Entry 8H40 (electron microscopy, 3.60 A resolution); this record covers chains 1 and A of the 11 polymer chains in the assembly.

[Chain 1]
Molecule: 125-nt DNA strand
Sequence (125 nucleotides; numbered 1 to 125; the number before each row is that of its first residue):
     1 GTTAAGTGTA ATGCAAAAAA CGCATATTCT CTATGCAAAA AACGCATTAA TACGAGAATT
    61 TTGTAGCTAC TTATACAAAA TTCAGGAAAA TTTTTCTGTA TAATGGGAGC TGTCACGGAT
   121 GCAGG
Disordered / not traced: 1-57, 124-125

[Chain A]
Name: DNA-directed RNA polymerase subunit beta
Notes: EC 2.7.7.6
UniProtKB: P22703 (RPOB_NOSS1); residues 2-1131 here = UniProt positions 2-1131
Chain sequence (1132 residues; each row starts with the number of its first residue; numbering starts at 0):
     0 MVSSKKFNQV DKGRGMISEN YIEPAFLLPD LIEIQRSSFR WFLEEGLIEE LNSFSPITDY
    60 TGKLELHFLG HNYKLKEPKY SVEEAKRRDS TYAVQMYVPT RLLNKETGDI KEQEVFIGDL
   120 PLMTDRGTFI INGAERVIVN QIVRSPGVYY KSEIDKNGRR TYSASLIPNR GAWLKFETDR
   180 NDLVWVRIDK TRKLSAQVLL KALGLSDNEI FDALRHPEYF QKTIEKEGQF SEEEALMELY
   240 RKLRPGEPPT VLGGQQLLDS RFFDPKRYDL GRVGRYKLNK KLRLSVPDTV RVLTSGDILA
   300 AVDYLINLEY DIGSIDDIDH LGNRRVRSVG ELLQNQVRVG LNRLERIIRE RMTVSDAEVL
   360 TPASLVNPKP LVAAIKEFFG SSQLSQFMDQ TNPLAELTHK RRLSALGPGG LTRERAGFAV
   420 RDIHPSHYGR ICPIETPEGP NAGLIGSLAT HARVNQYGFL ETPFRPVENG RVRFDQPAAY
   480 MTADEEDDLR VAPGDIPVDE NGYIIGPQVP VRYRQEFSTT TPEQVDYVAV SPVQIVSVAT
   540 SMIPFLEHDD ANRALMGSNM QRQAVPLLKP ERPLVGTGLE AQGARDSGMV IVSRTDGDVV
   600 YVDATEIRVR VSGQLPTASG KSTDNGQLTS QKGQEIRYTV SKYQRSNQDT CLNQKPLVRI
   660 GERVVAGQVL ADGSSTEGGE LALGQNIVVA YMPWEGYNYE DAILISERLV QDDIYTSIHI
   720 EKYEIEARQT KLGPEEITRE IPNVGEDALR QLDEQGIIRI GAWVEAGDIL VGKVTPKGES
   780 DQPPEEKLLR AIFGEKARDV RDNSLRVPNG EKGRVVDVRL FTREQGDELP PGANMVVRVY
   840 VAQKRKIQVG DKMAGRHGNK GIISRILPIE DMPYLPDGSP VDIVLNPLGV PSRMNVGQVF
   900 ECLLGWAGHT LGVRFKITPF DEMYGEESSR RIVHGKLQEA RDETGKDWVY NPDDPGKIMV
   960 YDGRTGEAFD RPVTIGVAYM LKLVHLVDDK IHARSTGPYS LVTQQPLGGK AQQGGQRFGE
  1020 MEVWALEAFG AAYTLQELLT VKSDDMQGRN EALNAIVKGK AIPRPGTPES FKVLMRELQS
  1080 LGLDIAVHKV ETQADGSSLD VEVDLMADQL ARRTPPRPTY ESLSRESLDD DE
Disordered / not traced: 0-23, 1101-1131
Sequence notes: initiating methionine (0); expression tag (1)

[How chain 1 and chain A interact]
Pairs across the interface - 10 pairs, chain 1 then chain A:
  DC110(1) - Asp188(A)  base contact
  DT111(1) - Trp172(A)  stacking on the base
  DT111(1) - Lys174(A)  base contact
  DT111(1) - Asp188(A)  base contact
  DT111(1) - Lys189(A)  hydrogen bond to the base
  DG112(1) - Arg143(A)  hydrogen bond to the base
  DG112(1) - Arg414(A)  hydrogen bond to the phosphate
  DG112(1) - Val419(A)  base contact
  DT113(1) - Arg414(A)  salt bridge to the phosphate
  DC114(1) - Arg414(A)  base contact
Also at the interface, not in a pair above, chain 1 (6 interface residues in all): DG105
Also at the interface, not in a pair above, chain A (11 interface residues in all): Gly170, Ala171, Arg243, Glu246

[Summary]
6 residues of chain 1 face 11 of chain A across their interface, with 3 hydrogen bonds, 1 salt bridge and 1
aromatic stacking contact. Among the polar pairs are DT111(1)-Lys189(A), DG112(1)-Arg143(A) and
DG112(1)-Arg414(A).
Chain 1 is a 125-nt DNA strand and chain A is DNA-directed RNA polymerase subunit beta; the structure, Cryo-EM
structure of the transcription activation complex NtcA-TAC, was determined by electron microscopy together
with 8H3V and 8H3Z from the same study.
